PDB entry 7MF3 | electron microscopy, 3.40 A resolution | chains A and H of the 8 polymer chains in the assembly

== Chain A (and H) ==
Molecule: Myosin-11
From: Gallus gallus
Notes: chain H of this document is another copy of the same molecule, construct and numbering; everything in this record applies to it too
UniProt: P10587 (MYH11_CHICK); numbering as in UniProt (aligned over 2-1979)
Sequence (1978 residues; each row starts with the number of its first residue):
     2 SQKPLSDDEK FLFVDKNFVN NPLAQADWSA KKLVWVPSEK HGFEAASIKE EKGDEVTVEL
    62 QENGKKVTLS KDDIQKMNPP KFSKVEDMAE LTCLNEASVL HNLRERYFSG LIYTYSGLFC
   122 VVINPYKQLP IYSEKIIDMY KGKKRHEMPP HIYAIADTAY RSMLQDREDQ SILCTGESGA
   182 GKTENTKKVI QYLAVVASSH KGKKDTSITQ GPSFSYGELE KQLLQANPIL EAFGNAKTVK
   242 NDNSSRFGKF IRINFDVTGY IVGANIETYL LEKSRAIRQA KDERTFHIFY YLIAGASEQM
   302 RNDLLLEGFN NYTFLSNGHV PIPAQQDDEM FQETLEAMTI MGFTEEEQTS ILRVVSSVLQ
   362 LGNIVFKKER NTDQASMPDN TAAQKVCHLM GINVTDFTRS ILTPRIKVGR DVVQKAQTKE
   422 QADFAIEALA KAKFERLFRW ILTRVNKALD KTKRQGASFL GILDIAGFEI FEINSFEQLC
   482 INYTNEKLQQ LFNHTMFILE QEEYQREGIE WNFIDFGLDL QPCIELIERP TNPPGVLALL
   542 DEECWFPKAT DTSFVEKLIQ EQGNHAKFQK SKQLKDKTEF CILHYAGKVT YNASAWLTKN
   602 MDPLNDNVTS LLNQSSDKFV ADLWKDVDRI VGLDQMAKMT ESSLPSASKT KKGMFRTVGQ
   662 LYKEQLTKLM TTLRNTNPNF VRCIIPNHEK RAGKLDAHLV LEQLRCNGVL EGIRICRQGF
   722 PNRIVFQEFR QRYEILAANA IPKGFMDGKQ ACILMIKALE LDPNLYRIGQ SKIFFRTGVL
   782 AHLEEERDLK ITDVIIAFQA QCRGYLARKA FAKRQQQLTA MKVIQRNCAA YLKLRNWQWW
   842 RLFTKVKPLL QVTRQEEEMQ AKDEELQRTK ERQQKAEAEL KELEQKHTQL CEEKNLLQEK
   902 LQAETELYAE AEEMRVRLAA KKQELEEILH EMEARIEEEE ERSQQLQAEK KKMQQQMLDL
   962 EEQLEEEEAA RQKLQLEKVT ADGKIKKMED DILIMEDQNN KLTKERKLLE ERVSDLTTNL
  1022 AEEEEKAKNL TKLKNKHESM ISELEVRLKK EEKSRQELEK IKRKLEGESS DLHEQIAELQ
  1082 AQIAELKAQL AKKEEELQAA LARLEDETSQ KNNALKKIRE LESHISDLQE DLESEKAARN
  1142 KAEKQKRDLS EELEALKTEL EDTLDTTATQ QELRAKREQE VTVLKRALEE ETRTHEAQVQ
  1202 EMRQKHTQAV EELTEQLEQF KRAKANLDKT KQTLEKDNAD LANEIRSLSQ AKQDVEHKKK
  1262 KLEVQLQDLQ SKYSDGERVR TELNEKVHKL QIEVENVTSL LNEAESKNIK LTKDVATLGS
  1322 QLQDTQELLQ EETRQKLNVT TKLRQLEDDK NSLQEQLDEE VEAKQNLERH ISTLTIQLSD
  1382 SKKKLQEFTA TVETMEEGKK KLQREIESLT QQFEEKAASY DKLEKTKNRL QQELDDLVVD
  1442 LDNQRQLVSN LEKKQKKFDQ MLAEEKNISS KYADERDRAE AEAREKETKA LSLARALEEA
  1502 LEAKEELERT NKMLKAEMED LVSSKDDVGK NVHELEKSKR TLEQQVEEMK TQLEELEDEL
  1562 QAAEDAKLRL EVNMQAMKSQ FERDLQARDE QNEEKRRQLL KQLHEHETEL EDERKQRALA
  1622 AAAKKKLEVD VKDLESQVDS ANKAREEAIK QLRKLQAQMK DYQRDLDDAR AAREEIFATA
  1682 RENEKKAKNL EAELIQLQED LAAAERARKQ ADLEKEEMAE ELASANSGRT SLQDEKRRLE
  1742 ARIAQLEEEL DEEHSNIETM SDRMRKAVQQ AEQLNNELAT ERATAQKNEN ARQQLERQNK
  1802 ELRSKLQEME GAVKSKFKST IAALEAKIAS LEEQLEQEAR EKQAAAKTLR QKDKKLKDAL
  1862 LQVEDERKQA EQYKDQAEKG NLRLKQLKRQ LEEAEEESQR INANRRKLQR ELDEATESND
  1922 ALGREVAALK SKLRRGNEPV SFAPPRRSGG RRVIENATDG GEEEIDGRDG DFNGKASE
Not modelled in the structure: 2-28, 201-217, 637-650, 950-1979 (chain H: 2-1412, 1624-1979)
Ion coordination: Mg2+: T184, S246 (together with ADP)
Small-molecule neighbours: ADP (adenosine-5'-diphosphate): N125, P126, Y127, K128, Q129, Y133, E178, G180, A181, G182, K183, T184, E185, N242, N244, S246
Swiss-Prot annotation at these positions:
  - region (Actin-binding): L667 to H689, R768 to A782
  - binding site (ATP): G177 to T184
  - modified residue: S2 (Blocked amino end (Ser)), K128 (N6,N6,N6-trimethyllysine)
Reported in the primary citation:
  - conformationally variable residues (side-chain flip): R247
  - binding site for phosphate ion: S179, S245

== Interface between chain A and chain H ==
Contacting residue pairs (8):
  T453(A) with R1598(H), hydrogen bond
  R455(A) with L1601(H), hydrogen bond (side chain-backbone); H1605(H), hydrogen bond
  K814(A) with Q1576(H), hydrogen bond
  Q817(A) with Q1576(H)
  A821(A) with L1569(H), hydrophobic
  I825(A) with D1566(H); R1570(H)
Interface residues without a listed pair, chain A (7 interface residues in all): K454
Interface residues without a listed pair, chain H (9 interface residues in all): V1573, K1602

== In short ==
7 residues of chain A face 9 of chain H across their interface, with 4 hydrogen bonds. Polar pairs include
T453(A)-R1598(H), R455(A)-L1601(H) and R455(A)-H1605(H). Bound to chain A: ADP. UniProt lists 8 ATP-binding
residues on chain A. The paper reports a binding site for phosphate ion at S179(A) and S245(A); conformational
variability at R247(A).
Both chains are Myosin-11 (Gallus gallus). Entry 7MF3 (Structure of the autoinhibited state of smooth muscle
myosin-2) was determined by electron microscopy.
